PDB entry 3ERH | X-ray diffraction, 2.40 A resolution | chain A

Chain A:
Molecule: Lactoperoxidase
Source organism: Bubalus bubalis
Notes: EC 1.11.1.7
UniProtKB: A5JUY8 (A5JUY8_BUBBU); residues 1-595 here correspond to UniProt positions 118-712 (UniProt number = residue number + 117)
Chain sequence (595 residues; row label = number of the first residue in the row):
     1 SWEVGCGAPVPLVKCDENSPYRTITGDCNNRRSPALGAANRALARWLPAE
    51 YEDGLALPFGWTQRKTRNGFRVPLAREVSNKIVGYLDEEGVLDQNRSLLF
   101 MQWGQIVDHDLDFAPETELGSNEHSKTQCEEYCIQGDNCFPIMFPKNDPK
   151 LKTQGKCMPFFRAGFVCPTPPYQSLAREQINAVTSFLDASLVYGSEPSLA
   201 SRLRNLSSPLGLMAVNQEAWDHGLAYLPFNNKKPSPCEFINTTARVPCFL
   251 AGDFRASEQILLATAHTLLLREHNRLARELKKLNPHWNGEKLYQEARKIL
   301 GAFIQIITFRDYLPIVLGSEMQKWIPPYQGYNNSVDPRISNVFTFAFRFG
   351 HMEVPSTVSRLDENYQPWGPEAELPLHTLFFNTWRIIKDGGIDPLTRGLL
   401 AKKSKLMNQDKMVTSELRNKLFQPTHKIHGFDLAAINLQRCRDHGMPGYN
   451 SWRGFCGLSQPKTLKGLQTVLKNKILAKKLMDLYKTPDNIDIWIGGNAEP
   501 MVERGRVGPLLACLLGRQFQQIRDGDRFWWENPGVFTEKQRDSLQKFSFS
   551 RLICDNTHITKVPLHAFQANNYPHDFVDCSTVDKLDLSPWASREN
Cystine bridges: Cys6-Cys167, Cys15-Cys28, Cys129-Cys139, Cys133-Cys157, Cys237-Cys248, Cys456-Cys513, Cys554-Cys579
Covalently attached groups: N-acetylglucosamine (NAG) linked to Asn95, Asn205, Asn241, Asn332; heme (HEM) linked to Asp108, Glu258
Modified positions: Ser198 (phosphoserine; SEP)
Metal / ion sites: Ca2+: Asp110, Thr184, Phe186, Asp188, Ser190; heme Fe near His351 (its only coordinating residue here)
Small-molecule neighbours: heme (HEM): Met101, Gly104, Gln105, Asp112, Phe113, Ala114, Glu116, Arg255, Gln259, Tyr312, Thr344, Phe347, Arg348, Phe349, Gly350, His351, Val354, Leu376, Phe380, Leu417, Leu421, Gln423, Leu433, Ile436, Asn437, Arg440
Reported in the primary citation:
  - binding site for thiocyanate ion: His109, Arg255, Phe381, Gln423, Pro424
  - contacts within the chain: Glu130-His426 (salt bridge), Phe380-Phe422 (hydrophobic contact), Phe381-Phe422 (hydrophobic contact), Pro236-Phe422 (hydrophobic contact), Phe239-Phe422 (hydrophobic contact), Gln423-His426, Phe380-His429 (water-mediated contact)
  - heme coordination: His351
  - binding site for heme: His109
  - post-translational modification sites: Asn95, Ser198, Asn205, Asn241, Asn332
  - specificity-determining residues: Gln423

Summary:
Covalently linked heme: at Asp108. N-acetylglucosamine is covalently linked to Asn95, Asn205, Asn241 and
Asn332. Asp110, Thr184, Phe186, Asp188 and Ser190 form the Ca2+ site. From the paper: a binding site for
thiocyanate ion at His109, Arg255 and Phe381 among others; a binding site for heme at His109.
Chain A is Lactoperoxidase (Bubalus bubalis); the structure, First structural evidence of substrate
specificity in mammalian peroxidases: Crystal structures of substrate complexes with lactoperoxidases ..., was
determined by X-ray diffraction, deposited together with 3ERI and 3FAQ.
